PDB entry 7RRH | X-ray diffraction, 1.75 A resolution | chains A and F

Chain A (and F):
Protein: Fluorescent protein Dronpa
Source organism: Echinophyllia sp. SC22
Notes: chain F of this document is another copy of the same molecule, construct and numbering; everything in this record applies to it too
Reference sequence: Q5TLG6 (Q5TLG6_9CNID); aligned to UniProt positions 3-227 over residues 3-229 (the alignment contains insertions or deletions, so no single offset holds)
Sequence (255 residues; row label = number of the first residue in the row; note: 2 numbers in that range are skipped by the numbering (no residue carries them; nothing is unmodelled there); numbers below 1 keep their minus sign (Gly-27 is residue -27)):
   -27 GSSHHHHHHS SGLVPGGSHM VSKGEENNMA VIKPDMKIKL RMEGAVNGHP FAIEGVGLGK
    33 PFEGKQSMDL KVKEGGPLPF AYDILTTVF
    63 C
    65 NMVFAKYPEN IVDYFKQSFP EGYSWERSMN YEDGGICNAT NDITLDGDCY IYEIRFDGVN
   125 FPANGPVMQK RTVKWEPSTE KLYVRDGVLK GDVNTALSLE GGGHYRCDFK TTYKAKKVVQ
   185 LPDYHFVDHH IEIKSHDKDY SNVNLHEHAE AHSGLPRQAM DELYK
Not modelled in the structure: -27 to 2, 221-229 (chain F: -27 to 4, 221-229)
Glycans and other covalent adducts: covalent link Phe61-Cys63; covalent link Cys63-Asn65
Modified positions: Cys63 (chromophore; GYC)
Construct notes: expression tag (-27 to 2); chromophore (63, 63, 63); engineered mutation Met66 (Arg in Q5TLG6), Thr159 (Met in Q5TLG6); conflict Gly218 (Glu in Q5TLG6); insertion (224-228)

Interface between chain A and chain F:
Residue-residue contacts (39):
  Glu96(A) with Arg149(F), salt bridge
  Glu140(A) with Tyr188(F)
  Pro141(A) with Phe190(F)
  Ser142(A) with Lys145(F)
  Thr143(A) with Thr143(F); Lys145(F)
  Lys145(A) with Ser142(F); Thr143(F); Asn158(F), hydrogen bond (side chain-backbone)
  Tyr147(A) with Arg170(F), hydrogen bond
  Arg149(A) with Glu96(F), salt bridge; His168(F), hydrogen bond (side chain-backbone); Arg170(F)
  Asp156(A) with Arg170(F), salt bridge
  Asn158(A) with Lys145(F), hydrogen bond (backbone-side chain); Asp156(F); Asn158(F)
  Ala160(A) with Tyr188(F)
  His168(A) with Arg149(F), hydrogen bond (backbone-side chain); Tyr188(F)
  Arg170(A) with Tyr147(F), hydrogen bond; Arg149(F); Asp156(F), salt bridge; Lys174(F)
  Lys174(A) with Arg170(F)
  Tyr188(A) with Glu140(F); Ala160(F), hydrophobic; His168(F)
  Phe190(A) with Pro141(F)
  Asp192(A) with Leu219(F)
  His212(A) with Leu219(F)
  Ala213(A) with Leu219(F), hydrophobic
  Glu214(A) with Leu219(F)
  Leu219(A) with Asp192(F); His193(F); His194(F); His212(F); Ala213(F), hydrophobic; Glu214(F)
Other interface residues (no listed pair), chain A (29 interface residues in all): Val157, Thr159, Asp172, His193, His194, Ser217, Gly218, Pro220
Other interface residues (no listed pair), chain F (28 interface residues in all): Val157, Thr159, Ser217, Gly218, Pro220

Summary:
Chain A and chain F form an interface of 29 and 28 residues respectively, with 6 hydrogen bonds and 4 salt
bridges. Polar pairs include Glu96(A)-Arg149(F), Asp156(A)-Arg170(F) and Lys145(A)-Asn158(F).
Both chains are Fluorescent protein Dronpa (Echinophyllia sp. SC22). Entry 7RRH (Crystal structure of fast
switching R66M/M159T mutant of fluorescent protein Dronpa (Dronpa2)) was determined by X-ray diffraction
together with 7RRI, 7RRJ and 7RRK from the same study.
